PDB entry 4RTP | X-ray diffraction, 2.39 A resolution | chains A and F of the 3 polymer chains in the assembly

[Chain A]
Molecule: DNA adenine methylase
Organism: Escherichia coli
Reference sequence: H0Q7C9 (H0Q7C9_ECOLI); residues 1-278 here = UniProt positions 1-278
Sequence (298 residues; numbered -19 to 278; the number before each row is that of its first residue; numbers below 1 keep their minus sign (Met-19 is residue -19)):
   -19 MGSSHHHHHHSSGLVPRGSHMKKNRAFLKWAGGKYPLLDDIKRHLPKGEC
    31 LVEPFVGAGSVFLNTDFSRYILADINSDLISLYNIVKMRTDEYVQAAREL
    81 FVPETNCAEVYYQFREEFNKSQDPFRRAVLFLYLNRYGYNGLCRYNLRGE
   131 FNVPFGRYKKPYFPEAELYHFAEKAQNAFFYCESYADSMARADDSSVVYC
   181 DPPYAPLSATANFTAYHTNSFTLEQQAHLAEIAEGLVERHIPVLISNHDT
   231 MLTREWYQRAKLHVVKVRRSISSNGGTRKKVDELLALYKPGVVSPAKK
Not modelled in the structure: -19 to 2, 189-199, 248-258, 271-278
Sequence notes: expression tag (-19 to 0)
Small-molecule neighbours: S-adenosylmethionine (SAM): Trp10, Ala11, Gly12, Gly13, Pro34, Phe35, Val36, Gly37, Ala38, Gly39, Ser40, Asp54, Ile55, Asn56, Glu163, Ser164, Tyr165, Asp181, Pro183, Phe201, Gln205
From the paper describing this entry:
  - binding site for the 11-nt DNA strand (chain F): Tyr119, Leu122, Arg124, Pro134

[Chain F]
Molecule: 11-nt DNA strand
Sequence (11 nucleotides; row label = number of the first residue in the row):
     1 TTTAAAGATCG

[How chain A and chain F interact]
Contacting residue pairs (11; chain A residue first):
  Tyr92(A) with DG11(F), phosphate contact
  Arg95(A) with DG11(F), salt bridge to the phosphate
  Arg124(A) with DC10(F), base contact; DG11(F), hydrogen bond to the base
  Asn126(A) with DT9(F), phosphate contact; DC10(F), hydrogen bond to the phosphate
  Leu127(A) with DA8(F), sugar contact; DT9(F), hydrogen bond to the phosphate
  Asn132(A) with DC10(F), hydrogen bond to the phosphate; DG11(F), phosphate contact
  Pro134(A) with DG11(F), base contact
Also at the interface, not in a pair above, chain A (9 interface residues in all): Arg128, Val133

[In short]
Chain A and chain F form an interface of 9 and 4 residues respectively, with 4 hydrogen bonds and 1 salt
bridge. Polar contacts include Arg124(A)-DG11(F), Asn126(A)-DC10(F) and Leu127(A)-DT9(F). Ligands of chain A:
S-adenosylmethionine. From the paper: a binding site for the 11-nt DNA strand (chain F) at Tyr119(A),
Leu122(A) and Arg124(A) among others.
Chain A is DNA adenine methylase (Escherichia coli) and chain F is an 11-nt DNA strand; the structure, Complex
of Escherichia coli DNA Adenine Methyltransferase (DAM) with AdoMet and with DNA Containing Proximal Pap ...,
was determined by X-ray diffraction together with 4RTJ, 4RTK, 4RTL, 4RTM, 4RTN, 4RTO and 3 further entries
from the same study.
